PDB entry 8K39 | electron microscopy, 4.00 A resolution | chains N and f of the 42 polymer chains in the assembly

== Chain N ==
Name: Major capsid protein
Organism: Escherichia phage Lambda
UniProt: P03713 (CAPSD_LAMBD); residues 1-341 here = UniProt positions 1-341
Sequence (341 residues; row label = number of the first residue in the row):
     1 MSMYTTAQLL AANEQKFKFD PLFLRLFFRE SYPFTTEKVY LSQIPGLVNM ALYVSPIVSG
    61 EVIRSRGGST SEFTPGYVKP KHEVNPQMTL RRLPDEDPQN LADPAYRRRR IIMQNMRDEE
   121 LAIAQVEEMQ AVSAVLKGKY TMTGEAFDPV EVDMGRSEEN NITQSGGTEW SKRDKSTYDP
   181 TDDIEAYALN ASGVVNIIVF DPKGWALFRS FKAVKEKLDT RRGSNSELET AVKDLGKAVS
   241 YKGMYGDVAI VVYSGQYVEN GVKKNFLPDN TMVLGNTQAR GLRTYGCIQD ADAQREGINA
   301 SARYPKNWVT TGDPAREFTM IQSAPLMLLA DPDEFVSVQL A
Disordered / not traced: 1-4

== Chain f ==
Name: Portal protein B
Organism: Escherichia phage Lambda
UniProt: P03710 (PORTL_LAMBD); residue numbers follow UniProt; this construct covers 1-533
Sequence (533 residues; each row starts with the number of its first residue):
     1 MKTPTIPTLL GPDGMTSLRE YAGYHGGGSG FGGQLRSWNP PSESVDAALL PNFTRGNARA
    61 DDLVRNNGYA ANAIQLHQDH IVGSFFRLSH RPSWRYLGIG EEEARAFSRE VEAAWKEFAE
   121 DDCCCIDVER KRTFTMMIRE GVAMHAFNGE LFVQATWDTS SSRLFRTQFR MVSPKRISNP
   181 NNTGDSRNCR AGVQINDSGA ALGYYVSEDG YPGWMPQKWT WIPRELPGGR ASFIHVFEPV
   241 EDGQTRGANV FYSVMEQMKM LDTLQNTQLQ SAIVKAMYAA TIESELDTQS AMDFILGANS
   301 QEQRERLTGW IGEIAAYYAA APVRLGGAKV PHLMPGDSLN LQTAQDTDNG YSVFEQSLLR
   361 YIAAGLGVSY EQLSRNYAQM SYSTARASAN ESWAYFMGRR KFVASRQASQ MFLCWLEEAI
   421 VRRVVTLPSK ARFSFQEARS AWGNCDWIGS GRMAIDGLKE VQEAVMLIEA GLSTYEKECA
   481 KRGDDYQEIF AQQVRETMER RAAGLKPPAW AAAAFESGLR QSTEEEKSDS RAA
Disordered / not traced: 1-23, 302-319, 514-533
Swiss-Prot annotation at these positions:
  - site: Ala22, Gly23 (Cleavage)

== Interface between chain N and chain f ==
Residue-residue contacts (9; chain N residue first):
  Asn100(N) - Pro41(f)
  Asp103(N) - Arg55(f)  salt bridge
  Tyr106(N) - Pro51(f)
  Tyr106(N) - Asn52(f)
  Arg109(N) - Pro51(f)  hydrogen bond (side chain-backbone)
  Arg109(N) - Thr54(f)
  Arg109(N) - Arg55(f)
  Met113(N) - Asn182(f)
  Tyr304(N) - Gln217(f)
Interface residues without a listed pair, chain N (10 interface residues in all): Glu296, Ile298, Pro305, Asn307
Interface residues without a listed pair, chain f (11 interface residues in all): Asn39, Gly213, Trp214, Met215

== In short ==
The interface between chain N and chain f involves 10 residues on one side and 11 on the other, with 1
hydrogen bond and 1 salt bridge. Among the polar pairs are Asp103(N)-Arg55(f) and Arg109(N)-Pro51(f).
Here chain N is Major capsid protein and chain f is Portal protein B, both from Escherichia phage Lambda.
Entry 8K39 (Structure of the bacteriophage lambda portal vertex) was determined by electron microscopy (same
publication as 8K35, 8K36, 8K37 and 8K38).
